Entry 7D3S (electron microscopy, 2.90 A resolution); this record covers chains B and G of the 6 polymer chains in the assembly.

[Chain B]
Name: Guanine nucleotide-binding protein G(I)/G(S)/G(T) subunit beta-1
From: Rattus norvegicus
UniProt: P54311 (GBB1_RAT); residues 2-340 here = UniProt positions 2-340
Chain sequence (351 residues; row label = number of the first residue in the row; numbers below 1 keep their minus sign (Met-10 is residue -10)):
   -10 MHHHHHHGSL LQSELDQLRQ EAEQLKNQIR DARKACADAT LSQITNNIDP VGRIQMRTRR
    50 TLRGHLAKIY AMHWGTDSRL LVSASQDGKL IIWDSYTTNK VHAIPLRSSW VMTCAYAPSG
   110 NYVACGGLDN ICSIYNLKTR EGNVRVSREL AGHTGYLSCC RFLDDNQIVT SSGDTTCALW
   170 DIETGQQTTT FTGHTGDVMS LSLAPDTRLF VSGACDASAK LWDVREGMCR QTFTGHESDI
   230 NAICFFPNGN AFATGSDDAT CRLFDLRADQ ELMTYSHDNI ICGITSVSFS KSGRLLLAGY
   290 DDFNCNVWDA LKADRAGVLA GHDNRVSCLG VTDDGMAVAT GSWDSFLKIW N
Unresolved in the structure: -10 to 0
Differences from the reference sequence: initiating methionine (-10); expression tag (-9 to 1)
UniProt features mapped onto this chain:
  - modified residue: Ser2 (N-acetylserine), His266 (Phosphohistidine)

[Chain G]
Name: Guanine nucleotide-binding protein G(I)/G(S)/G(O) subunit gamma-2
From: Bos taurus
UniProt: P63212 (GBG2_BOVIN); residues 1-67 here = UniProt positions 1-67
Chain sequence (68 residues; row label = number of the first residue in the row):
     1 MASNNTASIA QARKLVEQLK MEANIDRIKV SKAAADLMAY CEAHAKEDPL LTPVPASENP
    61 FREKKFFS
Unresolved in the structure: 1-5, 63-68
Differences from the reference sequence: expression tag (68)
UniProt features mapped onto this chain:
  - modified residue: Ala2 (N-acetylalanine)

[Interface between chain B and chain G]
Residue-residue contacts (80):
  Leu4(B) with Ile9(G), hydrophobic
  Leu7(B) with Ile9(G)
  Glu10(B) with Val16(G)
  Ala11(B) with Val16(G), hydrophobic
  Leu14(B) with Val16(G), hydrophobic; Leu19(G), hydrophobic; Lys20(G)
  Lys15(B) with Leu19(G)
  Gln17(B) with Ala23(G)
  Ile18(B) with Leu19(G); Ala23(G), hydrophobic; Arg27(G)
  Cys25(B) with Ile28(G); Lys29(G); Val30(G), hydrogen bond (backbone-backbone)
  Ala26(B) with Val30(G), hydrophobic
  Asp27(B) with Lys29(G); Val30(G); Ser31(G)
  Ala28(B) with Val30(G)
  Leu30(B) with Ala34(G), hydrophobic
  Ile33(B) with Ser31(G); Ala34(G), hydrophobic; Met38(G)
  Thr34(B) with Met38(G)
  Val40(B) with Leu51(G), hydrophobic
  Arg48(B) with Phe61(G); Arg62(G)
  Arg49(B) with Pro60(G); Phe61(G), hydrogen bond (side chain-backbone)
  Ser84(B) with Phe61(G)
  Tyr85(B) with Pro60(G), hydrophobic; Phe61(G), hydrophobic
  Met217(B) with Met21(G), hydrophobic
  Cys218(B) with Gln18(G); Met21(G); Glu22(G)
  Arg219(B) with Glu22(G)
  Gln220(B) with Glu22(G)
  Thr221(B) with Glu22(G), hydrogen bond
  Phe235(B) with Leu37(G), hydrophobic; Tyr40(G), hydrophobic
  Pro236(B) with Tyr40(G), hydrophobic
  Asn237(B) with Leu37(G); Tyr40(G)
  Ala240(B) with Leu37(G), hydrophobic
  Leu252(B) with Leu37(G), hydrophobic
  Asp254(B) with Ala33(G)
  Arg256(B) with Arg27(G); Ile28(G), hydrogen bond (backbone-backbone); Asp36(G), salt bridge
  Ala257(B) with Ile28(G); Val30(G), hydrophobic; Ala33(G), hydrophobic
  Asp258(B) with Arg27(G), salt bridge
  Gln259(B) with Val30(G)
  Leu261(B) with Ala33(G)
  Ser279(B) with Asp48(G), hydrogen bond
  Lys280(B) with Glu47(G), salt bridge; Asp48(G)
  Ser281(B) with Tyr40(G); Cys41(G); His44(G); Asp48(G), hydrogen bond
  Arg283(B) with Leu51(G)
  Leu300(B) with Met38(G), hydrophobic; Cys41(G), hydrophobic
  Asp323(B) with Pro49(G)
  Gly324(B) with Asp48(G); Pro49(G); Leu50(G)
  Met325(B) with Pro49(G), hydrophobic; Leu50(G); Pro60(G)
  Ala326(B) with Phe61(G), hydrophobic
  Val327(B) with Leu50(G), hydrophobic
  Ile338(B) with Phe61(G), hydrophobic
  Asn340(B) with Leu50(G); Asn59(G), hydrogen bond; Phe61(G)
Interface residues without a listed pair, chain B (57 interface residues in all): Arg22, Ala24, Ile37, Ile43, Met45, Trp63, Ser67, Gly282, Leu284
Interface residues without a listed pair, chain G (36 interface residues in all): Ser8, Ala12, Arg13, Ile25, Asp26, Ala45

[In short]
57 residues of chain B and 36 residues of chain G are in contact, with 7 hydrogen bonds and 3 salt bridges.
Polar contacts include Arg256(B)-Asp36(G), Asp258(B)-Arg27(G) and Lys280(B)-Glu47(G).
Chain B is Guanine nucleotide-binding protein G(I)/G(S)/G(T) subunit beta-1 (Rattus norvegicus) and chain G is
Guanine nucleotide-binding protein G(I)/G(S)/G(O) subunit gamma-2 (Bos taurus); the structure, Human SECR in
complex with an engineered Gs heterotrimer, was determined by electron microscopy.
